Entry 2QSG (X-ray diffraction, 3.10 A resolution); this record covers chains W and A of the 4 polymer chains in the assembly.

== Chain W ==
Molecule: native strand of the CPD-mismatch DNA
Sequence (24 nucleotides; row label = number of the first residue in the row):
     1 TTGACTCAAC ATCCTTTGCT ACAA

== Chain A ==
Protein: DNA repair protein RAD4
Organism: Saccharomyces cerevisiae
UniProtKB: P14736 (RAD4_YEAST); residue numbers follow UniProt; this construct covers 101-632
Chain sequence (533 residues; numbered 100 to 632; the number before each row is that of its first residue):
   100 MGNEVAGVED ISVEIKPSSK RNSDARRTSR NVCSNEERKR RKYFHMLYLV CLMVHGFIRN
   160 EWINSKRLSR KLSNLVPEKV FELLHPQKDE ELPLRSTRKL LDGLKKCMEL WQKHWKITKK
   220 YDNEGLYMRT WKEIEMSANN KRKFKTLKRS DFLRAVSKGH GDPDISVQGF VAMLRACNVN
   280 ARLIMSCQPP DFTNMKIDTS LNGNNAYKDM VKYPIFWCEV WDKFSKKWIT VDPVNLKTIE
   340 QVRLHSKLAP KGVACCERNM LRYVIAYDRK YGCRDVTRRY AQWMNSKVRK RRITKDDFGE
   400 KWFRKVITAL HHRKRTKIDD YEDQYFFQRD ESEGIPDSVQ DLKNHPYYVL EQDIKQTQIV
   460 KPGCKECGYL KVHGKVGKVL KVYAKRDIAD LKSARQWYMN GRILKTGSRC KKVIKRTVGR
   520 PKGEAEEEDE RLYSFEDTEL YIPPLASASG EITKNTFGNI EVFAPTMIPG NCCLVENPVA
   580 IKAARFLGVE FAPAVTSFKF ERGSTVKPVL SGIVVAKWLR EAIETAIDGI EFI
Not modelled in the structure: 100-122, 518-525
Construct notes: initiating methionine (100)
Swiss-Prot annotation at these positions:
  - DNA-binding region: Asp250 to Phe269

== Interface between chain W and chain A ==
Contacting residue pairs (36):
  DT2(W) - His472(A)  base contact
  DG3(W) - Ser437(A)  sugar contact
  DG3(W) - Gln439(A)  sugar contact
  DG3(W) - His472(A)  hydrogen bond to the sugar
  DA4(W) - Asp436(A)  phosphate contact
  DA4(W) - Ser437(A)  phosphate contact
  DA4(W) - Val438(A)  hydrogen bond to the phosphate
  DA4(W) - Gln439(A)  hydrogen bond to the phosphate
  DA4(W) - Val471(A)  sugar contact
  DA4(W) - His472(A)  sugar contact
  DC5(W) - Val471(A)  phosphate contact
  DC5(W) - Lys477(A)  salt bridge to the phosphate
  DA9(W) - Arg129(A)  sugar contact
  DC10(W) - Arg126(A)  salt bridge to the phosphate
  DC10(W) - Arg129(A)  salt bridge to the phosphate
  DA11(W) - Asn134(A)  sugar contact
  DT12(W) - Asn134(A)  hydrogen bond to the phosphate
  DC14(W) - Gln495(A)  phosphate contact
  DT15(W) - Gln495(A)  hydrogen bond to the phosphate
  DT15(W) - Phe599(A)  stacking on the base
  DT16(W) - Arg494(A)  sugar contact
  DT16(W) - Met498(A)  sugar contact
  DT16(W) - Phe597(A)  phosphate contact
  DT16(W) - Phe599(A)  base contact
  DT17(W) - Arg494(A)  salt bridge to the phosphate
  DT17(W) - Asn554(A)  hydrogen bond to the base
  DT17(W) - Phe556(A)  stacking on the base
  DT17(W) - Asn558(A)  hydrogen bond to the base
  DT17(W) - Glu560(A)  base contact
  DT17(W) - Val594(A)  base contact
  DT17(W) - Phe597(A)  sugar contact
  DT17(W) - Val605(A)  sugar contact
  DT17(W) - Pro607(A)  base contact
  DG18(W) - Arg601(A)  base contact
  DG18(W) - Thr604(A)  base contact
  DG18(W) - Lys606(A)  hydrogen bond to the base
Interface residues without a listed pair, chain W (14 interface residues in all): DA8
Interface residues without a listed pair, chain A (29 interface residues in all): Arg137, Lys138, Val517, Ser603

== Summary ==
The interface between chain W and chain A involves 14 residues on one side and 29 on the other, with 8
hydrogen bonds, 4 salt bridges and 2 aromatic stacking contacts. Polar pairs include DT17(W)-Asn554(A),
DT17(W)-Asn558(A) and DG18(W)-Lys606(A).
Here chain W is native strand of the CPD-mismatch DNA and chain A is DNA repair protein RAD4 (Saccharomyces
cerevisiae). Entry 2QSG (Crystal structure of Rad4-Rad23 bound to a UV-damaged DNA) was determined by X-ray
diffraction (same publication as 2QSF and 2QSH).
